PDB entry 6BZO | electron microscopy, 3.38 A resolution | chains B and D of the 9 polymer chains in the assembly

Chain B:
Name: DNA-directed RNA polymerase subunit alpha
Organism: Mycobacterium tuberculosis
Notes: EC 2.7.7.6
Reference sequence: A0A045J8T1 (A0A045J8T1_MYCTX); residue numbers follow UniProt; this construct covers 1-347
Sequence (347 residues; numbered 1 to 347; the number before each row is that of its first residue):
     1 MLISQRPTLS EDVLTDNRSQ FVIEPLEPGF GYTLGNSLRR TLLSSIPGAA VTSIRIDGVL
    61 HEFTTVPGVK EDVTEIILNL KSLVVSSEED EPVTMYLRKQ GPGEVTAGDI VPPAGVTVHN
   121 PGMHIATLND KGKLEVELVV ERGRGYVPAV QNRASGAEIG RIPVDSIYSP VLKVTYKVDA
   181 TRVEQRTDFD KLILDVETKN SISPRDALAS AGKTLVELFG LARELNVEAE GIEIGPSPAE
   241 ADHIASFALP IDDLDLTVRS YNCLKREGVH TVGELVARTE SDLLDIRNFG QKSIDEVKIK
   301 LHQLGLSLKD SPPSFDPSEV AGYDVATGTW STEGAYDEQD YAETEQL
Not modelled in the structure: 238-347

Chain D:
Name: DNA-directed RNA polymerase subunit beta'
Organism: Mycobacterium tuberculosis
Notes: EC 2.7.7.6
Reference sequence: A0A045J9E2 (A0A045J9E2_MYCTX); residue numbers follow UniProt; this construct covers 1-1316
Sequence (1324 residues; row label = number of the first residue in the row):
     1 MLDVNFFDEL RIGLATAEDI RQWSYGEVKK PETINYRTLK PEKDGLFCEK IFGPTRDWEC
    61 YCGKYKRVRF KGIICERCGV EVTRAKVRRE RMGHIELAAP VTHIWYFKGV PSRLGYLLDL
   121 APKDLEKIIY FAAYVITSVD EEMRHNELST LEAEMAVERK AVEDQRDGEL EARAQKLEAD
   181 LAELEAEGAK ADARRKVRDG GEREMRQIRD RAQRELDRLE DIWSTFTKLA PKQLIVDENL
   241 YRELVDRYGE YFTGAMGAES IQKLIENFDI DAEAESLRDV IRNGKGQKKL RALKRLKVVA
   301 AFQQSGNSPM GMVLDAVPVI PPELRPMVQL DGGRFATSDL NDLYRRVINR NNRLKRLIDL
   361 GAPEIIVNNE KRMLQESVDA LFDNGRRGRP VTGPGNRPLK SLSDLLKGKQ GRFRQNLLGK
   421 RVDYSGRSVI VVGPQLKLHQ CGLPKLMALE LFKPFVMKRL VDLNHAQNIK SAKRMVERQR
   481 PQVWDVLEEV IAEHPVLLNR APTLHRLGIQ AFEPMLVEGK AIQLHPLVCE AFNADFDGDQ
   541 MAVHLPLSAE AQAEARILML SSNNILSPAS GRPLAMPRLD MVTGLYYLTT EVPGDTGEYQ
   601 PASGDHPETG VYSSPAEAIM AADRGVLSVR AKIKVRLTQL RPPVEIEAEL FGHSGWQPGD
   661 AWMAETTLGR VMFNELLPLG YPFVNKQMHK KVQAAIINDL AERYPMIVVA QTVDKLKDAG
   721 FYWATRSGVT VSMADVLVPP RKKEILDHYE ERADKVEKQF QRGALNHDER NEALVEIWKE
   781 ATDEVGQALR EHYPDDNPII TIVDSGATGN FTQTRTLAGM KGLVTNPKGE FIPRPVKSSF
   841 REGLTVLEYF INTHGARKGL ADTALRTADS GYLTRRLVDV SQDVIVREHD CQTERGIVVE
   901 LAERAPDGTL IRDPYIETSA YARTLGTDAV DEAGNVIVER GQDLGDPEID ALLAAGITQV
   961 KVRSVLTCAT STGVCATCYG RSMATGKLVD IGEAVGIVAA QSIGEPGTQL TMRTFHQGGV
  1021 GEDITGGLPR VQELFEARVP RGKAPIADVT GRVRLEDGER FYKITIVPDD GGEEVVYDKI
  1081 SKRQRLRVFK HEDGSERVLS DGDHVEVGQQ LMEGSADPHE VLRVQGPREV QIHLVREVQE
  1141 VYRAQGVSIH DKHIEVIVRQ MLRRVTIIDS GSTEFLPGSL IDRAEFEAEN RRVVAEGGEP
  1201 AAGRPVLMGI TKASLATDSW LSAASFQETT RVLTDAAINC RSDKLNGLKE NVIIGKLIPA
  1261 GTGINRYRNI AVQPTEEARA AAYTIPSYED QYYSPDFGAA TGAAVPLDDY GYSDYRHHHH
  1321 HHHH
Not modelled in the structure: 1-3, 1013-1023, 1091-1095, 1283-1324
Sequence notes: expression tag (1317-1324)
Ion coordination: Zn2+ site 1: Cys-60, Cys-62, Cys-75, Cys-78; Mg2+: Asp-535, Asp-537, Asp-539; Zn2+ site 2: Cys-891, Cys-968, Cys-975, Cys-978
Small-molecule neighbours: Fidaxomicin (FI8): Arg-84, Ala-85, Lys-86, Arg-89, Glu-323, Leu-324, Pro-326, Ser-338, Arg-412, Gln-415
What the authors report for this chain:
  - binding site for Fidaxomicin: Arg-84, Lys-86, Arg-89, Glu-323, Pro-326, Arg-412, Gln-415

Chain B / chain D interface:
Pairs across the interface (26; chain B residue first):
  Arg-39(B) / Asp-623(D)  salt bridge
  Arg-40(B) / Asp-623(D)  salt bridge
  Leu-43(B) / Asp-623(D)
  His-61(B) / Gly-604(D)
  Thr-74(B) / Glu-608(D)  hydrogen bond
  Glu-75(B) / Arg-636(D)  salt bridge
  Leu-78(B) / Val-611(D)  hydrophobic
  Leu-78(B) / Arg-636(D)  hydrogen bond (backbone-side chain)
  Leu-78(B) / Met-663(D)  hydrophobic
  Asn-79(B) / Arg-636(D)
  Lys-81(B) / Glu-617(D)  salt bridge
  Ser-82(B) / Ser-613(D)
  Tyr-146(B) / Tyr-612(D)
  Tyr-146(B) / Glu-617(D)  hydrogen bond
  Tyr-146(B) / Met-620(D)  hydrophobic
  Tyr-146(B) / Ala-621(D)  hydrophobic
  Tyr-146(B) / Arg-624(D)  hydrogen bond (backbone-side chain)
  Pro-148(B) / Val-626(D)  hydrophobic
  Ile-162(B) / Pro-607(D)  hydrophobic
  Asp-165(B) / Glu-617(D)
  Ile-167(B) / Glu-617(D)
  Ile-167(B) / Met-620(D)  hydrophobic
  Leu-172(B) / Ala-616(D)
  Lys-173(B) / Glu-675(D)  salt bridge
  Arg-182(B) / Glu-488(D)  salt bridge
  Glu-184(B) / Lys-445(D)
Interface residues without a listed pair, chain B (26 interface residues in all): Phe-63, Thr-64, Ile-77, Ser-169, Val-171, Val-183, Gln-185
Interface residues without a listed pair, chain D (24 interface residues in all): Asp-485, Glu-518, Ser-603, Asp-605, His-606, Ile-619

In short:
26 residues of chain B and 24 residues of chain D are in contact; the contacts include 4 hydrogen bonds and 6
salt bridges. Among the polar pairs are Arg-39(B)/Asp-623(D), Arg-40(B)/Asp-623(D) and Glu-75(B)/Arg-636(D).
Chain D binds Fidaxomicin. The paper reports a binding site for Fidaxomicin at Arg-84(D), Lys-86(D) and
Arg-89(D) among others.
Here chain B is DNA-directed RNA polymerase subunit alpha and chain D is DNA-directed RNA polymerase subunit
beta', both from Mycobacterium tuberculosis. Entry 6BZO (Mtb RNAP Holo/RbpA/Fidaxomicin/upstream fork DNA) was
determined by electron microscopy, deposited together with 6C04, 6C05 and 6C06.
